6QV3 - chain A; structure by X-ray diffraction, 2.90 A resolution.

# Chain A
Name: Pre-mRNA splicing helicase-like protein
From: Chaetomium thermophilum
Reference sequence: G0S0B9 (G0S0B9_CHATD); residues 473-2193 here = UniProt positions 473-2193
Chain sequence (1725 residues; numbered 469 to 2193; the number before each row is that of its first residue):
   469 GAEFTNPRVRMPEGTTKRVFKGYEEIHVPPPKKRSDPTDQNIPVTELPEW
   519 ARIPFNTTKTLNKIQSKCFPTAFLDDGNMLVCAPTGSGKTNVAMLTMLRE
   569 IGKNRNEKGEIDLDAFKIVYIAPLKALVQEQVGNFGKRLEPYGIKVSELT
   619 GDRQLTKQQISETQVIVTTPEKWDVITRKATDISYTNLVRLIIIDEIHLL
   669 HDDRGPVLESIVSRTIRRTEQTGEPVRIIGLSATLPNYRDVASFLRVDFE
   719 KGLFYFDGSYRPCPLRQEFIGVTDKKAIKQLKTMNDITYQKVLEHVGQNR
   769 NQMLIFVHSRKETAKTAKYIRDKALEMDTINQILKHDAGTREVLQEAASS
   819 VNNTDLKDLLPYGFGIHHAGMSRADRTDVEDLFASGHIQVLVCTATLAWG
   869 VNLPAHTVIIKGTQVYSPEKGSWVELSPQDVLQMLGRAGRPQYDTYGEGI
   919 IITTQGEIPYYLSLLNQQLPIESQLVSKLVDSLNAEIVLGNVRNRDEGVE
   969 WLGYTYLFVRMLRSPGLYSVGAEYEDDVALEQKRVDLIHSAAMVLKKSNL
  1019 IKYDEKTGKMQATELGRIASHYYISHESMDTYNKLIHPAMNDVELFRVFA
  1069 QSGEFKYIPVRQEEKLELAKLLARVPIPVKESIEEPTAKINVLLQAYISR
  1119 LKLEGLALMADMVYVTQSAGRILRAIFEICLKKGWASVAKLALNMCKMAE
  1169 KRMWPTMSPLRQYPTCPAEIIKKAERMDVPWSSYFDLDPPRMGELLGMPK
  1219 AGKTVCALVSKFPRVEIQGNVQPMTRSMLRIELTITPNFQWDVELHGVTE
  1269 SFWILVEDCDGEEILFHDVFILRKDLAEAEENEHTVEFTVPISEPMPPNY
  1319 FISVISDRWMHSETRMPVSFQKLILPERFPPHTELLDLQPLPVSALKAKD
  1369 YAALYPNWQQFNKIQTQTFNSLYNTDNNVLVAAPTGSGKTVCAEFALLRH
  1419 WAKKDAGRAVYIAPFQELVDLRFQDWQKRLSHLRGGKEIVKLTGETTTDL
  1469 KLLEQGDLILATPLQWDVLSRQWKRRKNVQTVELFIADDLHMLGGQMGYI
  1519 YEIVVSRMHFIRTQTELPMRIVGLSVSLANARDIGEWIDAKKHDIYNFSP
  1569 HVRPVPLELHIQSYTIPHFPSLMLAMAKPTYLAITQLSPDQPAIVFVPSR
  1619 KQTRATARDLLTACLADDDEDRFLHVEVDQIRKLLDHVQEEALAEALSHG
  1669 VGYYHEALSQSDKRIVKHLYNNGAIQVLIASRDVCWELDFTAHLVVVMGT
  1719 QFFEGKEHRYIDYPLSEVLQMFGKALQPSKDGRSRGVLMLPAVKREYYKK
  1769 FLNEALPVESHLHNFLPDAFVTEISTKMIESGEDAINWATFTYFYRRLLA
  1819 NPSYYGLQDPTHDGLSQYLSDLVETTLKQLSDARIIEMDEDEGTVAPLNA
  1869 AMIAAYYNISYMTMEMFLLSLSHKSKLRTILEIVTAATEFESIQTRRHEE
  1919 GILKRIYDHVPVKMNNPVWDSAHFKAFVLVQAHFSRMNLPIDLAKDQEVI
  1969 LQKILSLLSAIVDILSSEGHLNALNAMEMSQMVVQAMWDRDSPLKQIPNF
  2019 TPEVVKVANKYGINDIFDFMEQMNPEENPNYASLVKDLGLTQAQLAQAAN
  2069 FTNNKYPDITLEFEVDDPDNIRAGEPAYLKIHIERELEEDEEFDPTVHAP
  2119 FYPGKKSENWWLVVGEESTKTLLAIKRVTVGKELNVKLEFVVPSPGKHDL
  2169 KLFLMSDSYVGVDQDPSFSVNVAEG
Not modelled in the structure: 469-481, 741-747, 2080-2093, 2105-2111, 2133-2138, 2160-2170, 2184-2193
Construct notes: expression tag (469-472)
Small-molecule neighbours:
  - ADP (adenosine-5'-diphosphate), molecule 1: Thr526, Thr528, Leu529, Asn530, Gln533, Pro552, Thr553, Gly554, Ser555, Gly556, Lys557, Thr558, Asn559, Asn870
  - ADP, molecule 2: Gln626, Tyr653, Val1287, Phe1288, Ile1289, Arg1291, Leu1294, Pro1585, His1586, Phe1587, Pro1588, Phe1721, His1726, Tyr1728, Arg1915, His1916
  - ADP, molecule 3: Trp1376, Phe1379, Asn1380, Gln1383, Pro1402, Thr1403, Gly1404, Ser1405, Gly1406, Lys1407, Thr1408
From the paper describing this entry:
  - binding site for ADP: Gln533, Ser555 to Asn559, Asn870
  - catalytic residues: Arg908 (proposed by the authors, not directly observed)

# Summary
Chain A binds 3 copies of ADP. From the paper: the catalytic residue Arg908; a binding site for ADP at Gln533,
Ser555 and Asn870.
Chain A is Pre-mRNA splicing helicase-like protein (Chaetomium thermophilum); the structure, Crystal structure
of the Ski2 RNA-helicase Brr2 from Chaetomium thermophilum bound to ADP, was determined by X-ray diffraction,
deposited together with 6QV4 and 6QWS.
